PDB entry 3W1D | X-ray diffraction, 1.50 A resolution | chain A

== Chain A ==
Protein: Green Fluorescent protein
Organism: Aequorea victoria
UniProt: P42212 (GFP_AEQVI); aligned to UniProt positions 2-239 over residues 2-241 (the alignment contains insertions or deletions, so no single offset holds)
Chain sequence (239 residues; row label = number of the first residue in the row; note: 2 numbers in that range are skipped by the numbering (no residue carries them; nothing is unmodelled there)):
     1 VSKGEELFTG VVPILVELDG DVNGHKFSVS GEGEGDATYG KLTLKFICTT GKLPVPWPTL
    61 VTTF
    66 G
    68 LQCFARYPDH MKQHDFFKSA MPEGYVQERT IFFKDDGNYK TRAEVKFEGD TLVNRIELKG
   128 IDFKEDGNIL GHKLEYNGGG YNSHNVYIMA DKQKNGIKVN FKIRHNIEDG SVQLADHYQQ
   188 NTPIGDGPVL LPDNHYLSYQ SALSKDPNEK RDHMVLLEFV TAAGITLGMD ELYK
Not modelled in the structure: 146-149, 234-241
Construct notes: expression tag (1); chromophore (66, 66, 66); engineered mutation Leu68 (Val in P42212), Ala72 (Ser in P42212), Tyr206 (Thr203 in P42212), Leu234 (His231 in P42212); insertion (145-147)
Modified residues: Gly66 ({(4Z)-2-(aminomethyl)-4-[(4-hydroxyphenyl)methylidene]-5-oxo-4,5-dihydro-1H-imidazol-1-yl}acetic acid; CR2)
Covalent attachments: covalent link Phe64-Gly66; covalent link Gly66-Leu68
What the authors report for this chain:
  - conformationally variable residues (order/disorder transition, side-chain flip): Gly146 to Asn149

== Summary ==
From the paper: conformational variability at Gly146.
Chain A is Green Fluorescent protein (Aequorea victoria); the structure, Structure of a pressure sensitive YFP
variant YFP-G3, was determined by X-ray diffraction, deposited together with 3W1C.
